PDB entry 9E6L | electron microscopy, 3.30 A resolution | chains X and D of the 12 polymer chains in the assembly

== Chain X ==
Molecule: 18-nt DNA strand
Sequence (18 nucleotides; each row starts with the number of its first residue):
     1 TTTTTTTTTTTTTTTTTT

== Chain D ==
Name: DNA repair protein RAD51
From: Saccharomyces cerevisiae
Reference sequence: P25454 (RAD51_YEAST); residue numbers follow UniProt; this construct covers 80-400
Amino-acid sequence (321 residues; each row starts with the number of its first residue):
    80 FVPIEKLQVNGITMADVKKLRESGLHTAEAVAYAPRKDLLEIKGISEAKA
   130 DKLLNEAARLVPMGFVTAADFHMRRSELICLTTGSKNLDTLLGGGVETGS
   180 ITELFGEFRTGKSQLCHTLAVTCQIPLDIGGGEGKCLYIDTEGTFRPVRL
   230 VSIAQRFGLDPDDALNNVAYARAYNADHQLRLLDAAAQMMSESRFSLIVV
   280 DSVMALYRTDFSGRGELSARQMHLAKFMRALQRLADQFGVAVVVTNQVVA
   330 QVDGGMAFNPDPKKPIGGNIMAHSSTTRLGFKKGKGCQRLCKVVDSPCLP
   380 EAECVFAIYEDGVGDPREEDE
Ion coordination: Mg2+ site 1: Ser-192 (together with ATP); Mg2+ site 2: Asp-374 (together with ATP)
Ligand contacts:
  - ATP (adenosine-5'-triphosphate), molecule 1: Glu-186, Phe-187, Arg-188, Thr-189, Gly-190, Lys-191, Ser-192, Gln-193, Glu-221, Arg-228, Asp-280, Arg-368, Ile-387, Tyr-388, Glu-389
  - ATP, molecule 2: His-352, Val-373, Asp-374, Ser-375, Pro-376, Cys-377, Leu-378, Pro-379, Glu-380
Swiss-Prot annotation at these positions:
  - binding site (ATP): Gly-185 to Ser-192
Reported in the primary citation:
  - mutagenesis - D239A, D239A/D241A, D239A/D242A, D241A, D241A/D242A, D242A: unchanged growth in response to MMS
  - mutagenesis - D239A/D241A/D242A: abolished growth
  - mutagenesis - D239A/D241A/D242A: unchanged catalytic activity
  - mutagenesis - D239A/D241A/D242A (500 mM NaCl): decreased stability
  - specificity-determining residues: Glu-108, Arg-138, Pro-141, Asp-149, Glu-156, Gly-178, Gln-267, Glu-271, Gly-318 (proposed by the authors, not directly observed)

== Chain X / chain D interface ==
Pairs across the interface (25):
  DT8(X) with Ser-297(D), base contact
  DT9(X) with Gln-300(D), phosphate contact; Met-301(D), phosphate contact
  DT10(X) with Arg-293(D), base contact; Leu-296(D), sugar contact; Arg-299(D), phosphate contact; Gln-300(D), phosphate contact; Gly-347(D), phosphate contact; Asn-348(D), hydrogen bond to the phosphate; Ile-349(D), phosphate contact
  DT11(X) with Arg-293(D), base contact; Arg-299(D), salt bridge to the phosphate; Gly-346(D), hydrogen bond to the phosphate; Gly-347(D), phosphate contact
  DT12(X) with Arg-287(D), salt bridge to the phosphate; Val-328(D), phosphate contact; Ala-329(D), sugar contact; Gln-330(D), base contact; Val-331(D), base contact; Asp-332(D), base contact; Lys-343(D), base contact; Ile-345(D), phosphate contact
  DT13(X) with Val-328(D), phosphate contact; Ala-329(D), hydrogen bond to the phosphate; Val-331(D), base contact

== Overview ==
Chain X and chain D form an interface of 6 and 18 residues respectively, with 3 hydrogen bonds and 2 salt
bridges. Polar contacts include DT10(X)/Asn-348(D), DT11(X)/Gly-346(D) and DT13(X)/Ala-329(D). Bound to chain
D: ATP. From the paper: D239A/D241A/D242A of chain D abolish growth; specificity determinants Glu-108(D),
Arg-138(D) and Pro-141(D) among others; 7 substitutions were tested in all.
Chain X is an 18-nt DNA strand and chain D is DNA repair protein RAD51 (Saccharomyces cerevisiae); the
structure, Cryo-EM structure of yeast Rad51 nucleoprotein filament bound to Rad54peptide, was determined by
electron microscopy, deposited together with 9E6N.
